Entry 7QRE (X-ray diffraction, 2.70 A resolution); this record covers chains D and A.

Chain D:
Name: Genome polyprotein
From: Tick-borne encephalitis virus (WESTERN SUBTYPE)
UniProtKB: P14336 (POLG_TBEVW); residues 1-88 here correspond to UniProt positions 117-204 (UniProt number = residue number + 116)
Chain sequence (127 residues; each row starts with the number of its first residue):
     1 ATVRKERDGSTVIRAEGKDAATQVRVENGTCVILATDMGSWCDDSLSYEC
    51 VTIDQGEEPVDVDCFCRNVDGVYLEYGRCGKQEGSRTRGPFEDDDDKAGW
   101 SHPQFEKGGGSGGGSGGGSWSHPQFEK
Disordered / not traced: 81-127
Construct notes: expression tag (89-127)
Curated features (UniProtKB/Swiss-Prot):
  - site: A1, T2 (Cleavage)
  - glycosylation: N28 (N-linked (GlcNAc...) asparagine)
Cystine bridges: C31-C66, C42-C79, C50-C64

Chain A:
Name: Envelope protein E
From: Tick-borne encephalitis virus (WESTERN SUBTYPE)
UniProtKB: P14336 (POLG_TBEVW); residues 1-400 here correspond to UniProt positions 281-680 (UniProt number = residue number + 280)
Chain sequence (439 residues; row label = number of the first residue in the row):
     1 SRCTHLENRDFVTGTQGTTRVTLVLELGGCVTITAEGKPSMDVWLDAIYQ
    51 ENPAKTREYCLHAKLSDTKVAARCPTMGPATLAEEHQGGTVCKRDQSDRG
   101 WGNHCGLFGKGSIVACVKAACEAKKKATGHVYDANKIVYTVKVEPHTGDY
   151 VAANETHSGRKTASFTISSEKTILTMGEYGDVSLLCRVASGVDLAQTVIL
   201 ELDKTVEHLPTAWQVHRDWFNDLALPWKHEGAQNWNNAERLVEFGAPHAV
   251 KMDVYNLGDQTGVLLKALAGVPVAHIEGTKYHLKSGHVTCEVGLEKLKMK
   301 GLTYTMCDKTKFTWKRAPTDSGHDTVVMEVTFSGTKPCRIPVRAVAHGSP
   351 DVNVAMLITPNPTIENNGGGFIEMQLPPGDNIIYVGELSHQWFQKGSSIG
   401 GPFEDDDDKAGWSHPQFEKGGGSGGGSGGGSWSHPQFEK
Disordered / not traced: 401-439
Construct notes: expression tag (401-439)
Curated features (UniProtKB/Swiss-Prot):
  - region: D98 to G111 (Fusion peptide)
  - glycosylation: N154 (N-linked (GlcNAc...) asparagine)
Cystine bridges: C3-C30, C60-C121, C74-C105, C92-C116, C186-C290, C307-C338
Reported in the primary citation:
  - post-translational modification sites: N154
  - conformationally variable residues (helix shift, loop rearrangement, side-chain flip): H5, H104, H146 to R160, H208
  - contacts within the chain: D149-G369 (hydrogen bond)
  - self-association interface (contacts with another copy of this molecule); pairs are residue here / residue on that copy: H208-D253 (salt bridge), W101

Chain D / chain A interface:
Residue-residue contacts (33; chain D residue first):
  D37(D) - K251(A)  salt bridge
  D43(D) - K64(A)  salt bridge
  D43(D) - S66(A)
  D43(D) - D67(A)  hydrogen bond (backbone-backbone)
  S45(D) - D67(A)
  S45(D) - T68(A)  hydrogen bond (backbone-side chain)
  L46(D) - T68(A)
  L46(D) - K251(A)
  S47(D) - T68(A)  hydrogen bond (backbone-backbone)
  S47(D) - K69(A)
  S47(D) - V70(A)  hydrogen bond (backbone-backbone)
  Y48(D) - V70(A)
  Y48(D) - V250(A)
  Y48(D) - K251(A)
  E49(D) - A72(A)  hydrogen bond (side chain-backbone)
  E49(D) - V250(A)
  V51(D) - N103(A)
  V51(D) - V250(A)  hydrophobic
  T52(D) - H104(A)  hydrogen bond (backbone-side chain)
  I53(D) - G102(A)
  I53(D) - N103(A)
  D54(D) - H104(A)  salt bridge
  E57(D) - W101(A)
  E58(D) - G102(A)
  P59(D) - G102(A)
  V60(D) - G102(A)  hydrogen bond (backbone-backbone)
  V60(D) - N103(A)  hydrogen bond (backbone-side chain)
  D61(D) - H248(A)  salt bridge
  D61(D) - A249(A)  hydrogen bond (side chain-backbone)
  V62(D) - N103(A)
  D63(D) - K251(A)  salt bridge
  Y76(D) - K251(A)  hydrogen bond
  R78(D) - D253(A)  salt bridge
Other interface residues (no listed pair), chain D (22 interface residues in all): D44, D70
Other interface residues (no listed pair), chain A (21 interface residues in all): L65, A71, R99, M252, V254
Interface features reported in the paper:
  - residue pairs: R78(D)-D253(A) (salt bridge)
  - interface residues, chain D: D54(D)
  - interface residues, chain A: H104(A)

Summary:
The interface between chain D and chain A involves 22 residues on one side and 21 on the other, with 10
hydrogen bonds and 6 salt bridges. Polar contacts include D37(D)-K251(A), D43(D)-K64(A) and D54(D)-H104(A).
The paper describes a salt bridge between R78(D) and D253(A). The paper reports interface residues D54(D) and
H104(A); a modification site at N154(A).
Chain D is Genome polyprotein and chain A is Envelope protein E, both from Tick-borne encephalitis virus
(WESTERN SUBTYPE); the structure, Structure of the hetero-tetramer complex between precursor membrane protein
fragment (pr) and envelope protein (E) from ..., was determined by X-ray diffraction together with 7QRF and
7QRG from the same study.
